Entry 9ES7 (electron microscopy, 1.94 A resolution); this record covers chains E and H of the 18 polymer chains in the assembly.

# Chain E
Molecule: Cytochrome b6-f complex subunit 6
Organism: Spinacia oleracea
UniProt: Q9M3L0 (PETL_SPIOL); numbering as in UniProt (aligned over 1-31)
Chain sequence (31 residues; row label = number of the first residue in the row):
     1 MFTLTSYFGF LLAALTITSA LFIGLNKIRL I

# Chain H
Molecule: Cytochrome b6-f complex subunit 8
Organism: Spinacia oleracea
UniProt: P61045 (PETN_SPIOL); residue numbers follow UniProt; this construct covers 1-29
Chain sequence (29 residues; numbered 1 to 29; the number before each row is that of its first residue):
     1 MDIVSLAWAA LMVVFTFSLS LVVWGRSGL
Residues lining bound ligands: beta-carotene (BCR): Phe-15, Ser-18, Leu-19, Val-22

# How chain E and chain H interact
Pairs across the interface - 12 pairs, chain E then chain H:
  Phe-2(E) / Ser-5(H)
  Phe-2(E) / Leu-6(H)  hydrophobic
  Thr-3(E) / Ser-5(H)  hydrogen bond
  Thr-3(E) / Met-12(H)
  Ser-6(E) / Leu-6(H)
  Ser-6(E) / Ala-9(H)
  Tyr-7(E) / Met-12(H)  hydrophobic
  Tyr-7(E) / Val-13(H)  hydrophobic
  Tyr-7(E) / Thr-16(H)  hydrogen bond
  Phe-10(E) / Val-13(H)  hydrophobic
  Thr-18(E) / Phe-17(H)
  Thr-18(E) / Trp-24(H)
Interface residues without a listed pair, chain E (10 interface residues in all): Leu-11, Ala-14, Leu-15, Phe-22
Interface residues without a listed pair, chain H (10 interface residues in all): Asp-2, Ala-10

# Overview
The chain E/chain H interface involves 10 residues from each chain, with 2 hydrogen bonds. Polar pairs include
Thr-3(E)/Ser-5(H) and Tyr-7(E)/Thr-16(H). Ligands of chain H: beta-carotene.
Here chain E is Cytochrome b6-f complex subunit 6 and chain H is Cytochrome b6-f complex subunit 8, both from
Spinacia oleracea. Entry 9ES7 (Cryo-EM structure of Spinacia oleracea cytochrome b6f complex with water
molecules at 1.94 A resolution) was determined by electron microscopy together with 9ES8 and 9ES9 from the
same study.
